7LIR - chain A; structure by X-ray diffraction, 2.60 A resolution.

[Chain A]
Name: ALK tyrosine kinase receptor homolog scd-2
Organism: Caenorhabditis elegans
Notes: EC 2.7.10.1
UniProt: O76411 (SCD2_CAEEL); residues 1-350 here correspond to UniProt positions 549-898 (UniProt number = residue number + 548)
Chain sequence (350 residues; row label = number of the first residue in the row):
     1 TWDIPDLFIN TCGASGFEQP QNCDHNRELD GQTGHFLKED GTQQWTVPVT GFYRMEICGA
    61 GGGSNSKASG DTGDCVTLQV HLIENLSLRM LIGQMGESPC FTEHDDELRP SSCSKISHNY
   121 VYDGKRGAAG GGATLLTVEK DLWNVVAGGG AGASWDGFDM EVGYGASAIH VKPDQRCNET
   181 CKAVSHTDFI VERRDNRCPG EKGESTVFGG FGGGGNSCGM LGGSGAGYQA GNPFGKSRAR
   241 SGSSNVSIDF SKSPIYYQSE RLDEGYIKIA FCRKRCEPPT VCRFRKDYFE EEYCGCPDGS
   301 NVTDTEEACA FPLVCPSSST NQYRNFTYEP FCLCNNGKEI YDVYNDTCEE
Unresolved in the structure: 1-2, 350
Modified positions: Mse-55, Mse-90, Mse-95, Mse-160, Mse-220 (selenomethionine; parent Met)
UniProt features mapped onto this chain:
  - glycosylation (N-linked (GlcNAc...) asparagine): Asn-85, Asn-178, Asn-245, Asn-301, Asn-325, Asn-345
Disulfide bonds: Cys-12/Cys-23, Cys-58/Cys-75, Cys-100/Cys-113, Cys-198/Cys-218, Cys-272/Cys-282, Cys-276/Cys-294, Cys-296/Cys-309, Cys-315/Cys-332, Cys-334/Cys-348
Covalent attachments: glycan linked to Asn-178, Asn-301; N-acetylglucosamine (NAG) linked to Asn-245, Asn-325

[Overview]
Covalently linked N-acetylglucosamine: at Asn-245 and Asn-325.
Chain A is ALK tyrosine kinase receptor homolog scd-2 (Caenorhabditis elegans); the structure, Structure of
the invertebrate ALK GRD, was determined by X-ray diffraction, deposited together with 7LRZ, 7LS0 and 7MK7.
